PDB entry 8DY6 | electron microscopy, 4.32 A resolution (low resolution: residue-level contacts below are approximate; hydrogen-bond / salt-bridge calls are withheld) | chains A and E of the 12 polymer chains in the assembly

# Chain A (and E)
Name: Envelope glycoprotein gp160
Organism: Human immunodeficiency virus 1
Notes: chain E of this document is another copy of the same molecule, construct and numbering; everything in this record applies to it too
Amino-acid sequence (646 residues; row label = number of the first residue in the row; note: 13 numbers in that range are skipped by the numbering (no residue carries them; nothing is unmodelled there)):
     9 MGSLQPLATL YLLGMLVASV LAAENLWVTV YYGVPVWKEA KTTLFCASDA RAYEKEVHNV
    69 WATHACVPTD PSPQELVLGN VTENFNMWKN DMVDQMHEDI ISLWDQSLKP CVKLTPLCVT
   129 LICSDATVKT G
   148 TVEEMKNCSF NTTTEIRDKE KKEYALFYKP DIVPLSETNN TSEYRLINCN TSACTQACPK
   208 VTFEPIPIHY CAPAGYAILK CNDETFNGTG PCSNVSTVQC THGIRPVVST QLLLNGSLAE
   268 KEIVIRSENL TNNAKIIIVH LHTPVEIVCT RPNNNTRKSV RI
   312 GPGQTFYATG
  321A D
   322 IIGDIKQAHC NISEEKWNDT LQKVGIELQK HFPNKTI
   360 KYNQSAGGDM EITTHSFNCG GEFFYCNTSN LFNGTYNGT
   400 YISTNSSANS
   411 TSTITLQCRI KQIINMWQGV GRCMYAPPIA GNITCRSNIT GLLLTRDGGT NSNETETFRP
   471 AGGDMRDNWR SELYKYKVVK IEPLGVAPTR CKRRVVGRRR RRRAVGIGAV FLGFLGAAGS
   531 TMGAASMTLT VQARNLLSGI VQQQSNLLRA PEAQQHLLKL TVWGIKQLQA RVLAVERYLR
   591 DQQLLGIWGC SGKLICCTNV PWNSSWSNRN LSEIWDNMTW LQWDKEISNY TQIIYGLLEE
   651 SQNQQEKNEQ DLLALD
Unresolved in the structure: 9-32, 506-666
Disulfide bonds: Cys54-Cys74, Cys119-Cys205, Cys126-Cys196, Cys131-Cys155, Cys201-Cys433, Cys218-Cys247, Cys228-Cys239, Cys296-Cys331, Cys378-Cys445, Cys385-Cys418
Covalently attached groups: N-acetylglucosamine (NAG) linked to Asn154, Asn158, Asn197, Asn234, Asn241, Asn276, Asn339, Asn355, Asn362, Asn386, Asn392, Asn396, Asn442, Asn448; glycan linked to Asn301, Asn332

# How chain A and chain E interact
Pairs across the interface - 18 pairs, chain A then chain E:
  Glu162(A) with Cys126(E); Cys196(E); Asn197(E)
  Ile163(A) with Val127(E); Thr128(E); Arg192(E)
  Arg164(A) with Pro124(E); Cys126(E); Val127(E); Asn158(E); Thr160(E)
  Asp165(A) with Val127(E); Thr128(E)
  Pro313(A) with Cys196(E); Ser199(E)
  Gly314(A) with Cys196(E); Thr198(E); Ser199(E)
Also at the interface, not in a pair above, chain A (7 interface residues in all): Arg308
Also at the interface, not in a pair above, chain E (15 interface residues in all): Thr123, Glu167, Leu182, Ala200

# Summary
7 residues of chain A face 15 of chain E across their interface. Covalently linked N-acetylglucosamine: at
Asn154(A), Asn158(A), Asn197(A), Asn234(A), Asn241(A) and Asn276(A) and 8 more.
Both chains are Envelope glycoprotein gp160 (Human immunodeficiency virus 1). Entry 8DY6 (Vaccine elicited
Antibody MU89+S27Y bound to CH848.D949.10.17_N133D_N138T.DS.SOSIP.664 HIV-1 Env trimer) was determined by
electron microscopy (same publication as 8DTO).
